Entry 8DX3 (X-ray diffraction, 2.06 A resolution); this record covers chains A and B.

[Chain A]
Name: Reverse transcriptase/ribonuclease H
Source organism: Human immunodeficiency virus 1
Notes: EC 2.7.7.49, 2.7.7.7, 3.1.26.13, 3.1.13.2
Reference sequence: P03366 (POL_HV1B1); residues 1-555 here correspond to UniProt positions 600-1154 (UniProt number = residue number + 599)
Chain sequence (557 residues; numbered -1 to 555; the number before each row is that of its first residue; numbers below 1 keep their minus sign (Met-1 is residue -1)):
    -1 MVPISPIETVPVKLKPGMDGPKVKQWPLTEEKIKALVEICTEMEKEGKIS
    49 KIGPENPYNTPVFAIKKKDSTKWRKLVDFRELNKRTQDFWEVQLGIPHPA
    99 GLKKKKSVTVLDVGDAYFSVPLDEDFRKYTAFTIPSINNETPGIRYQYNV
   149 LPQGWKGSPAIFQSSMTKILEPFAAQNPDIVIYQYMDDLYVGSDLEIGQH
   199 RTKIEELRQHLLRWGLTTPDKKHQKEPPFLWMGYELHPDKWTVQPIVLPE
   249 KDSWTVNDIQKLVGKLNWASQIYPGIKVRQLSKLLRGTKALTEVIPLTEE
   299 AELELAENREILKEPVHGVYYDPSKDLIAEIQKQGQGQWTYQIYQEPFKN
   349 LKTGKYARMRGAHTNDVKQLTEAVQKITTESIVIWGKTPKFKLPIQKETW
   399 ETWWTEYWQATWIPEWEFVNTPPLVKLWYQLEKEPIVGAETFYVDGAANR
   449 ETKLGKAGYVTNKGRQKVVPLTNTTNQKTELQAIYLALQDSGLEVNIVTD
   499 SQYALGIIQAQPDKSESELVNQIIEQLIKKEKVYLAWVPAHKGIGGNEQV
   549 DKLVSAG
Unresolved in the structure: 555
Construct notes: expression tag (-1 to 0); engineered mutation Ala172 (Lys771 in P03366), Ala173 (Lys772 in P03366), Ser280 (Cys879 in P03366)
Residues lining bound ligands:
  - 1-(3-bromophenyl)methanamine (4JH): Glu233, His235, Lys238, Trp239, Thr240, His315
  - Mg2+ (MG): Asp443, Gly444, Asp498, Asp549
  - Rilpivirine (T27; 4-{[4-({4-[(E)-2-cyanoethenyl]-2,6-dimethylphenyl}amino)pyrimidin-2-yl]amino}benzonitrile): Pro95, Leu100, Lys101, Lys102, Lys103, Val106, Val179, Tyr181, Tyr188, Gly190, Pro225, Phe227, Leu228, Trp229, Leu234, His235, Pro236, Tyr318
Swiss-Prot annotation at these positions:
  - region: Phe227 to His235 (RT 'primer grip')
  - motif: Trp398 to Trp414 (Tryptophan repeat motif)
  - binding site (Mg(2+)): Asp110, Asp185, Asp186, Asp443, Glu478, Asp498, Asp549
  - site: Trp401 (Essential for RT p66/p51 heterodimerization), Trp414 (Essential for RT p66/p51 heterodimerization), Phe440, Tyr441 (Cleavage)

[Chain B]
Name: p51 RT
Source organism: Human immunodeficiency virus type 1 group M subtype B (isolate BH10)
Reference sequence: P03366 (POL_HV1B1); residues 1-428 here correspond to UniProt positions 600-1027 (UniProt number = residue number + 599)
Chain sequence (428 residues; row label = number of the first residue in the row):
     1 PISPIETVPVKLKPGMDGPKVKQWPLTEEKIKALVEICTEMEKEGKISKI
    51 GPENPYNTPVFAIKKKDSTKWRKLVDFRELNKRTQDFWEVQLGIPHPAGL
   101 KKKKSVTVLDVGDAYFSVPLDEDFRKYTAFTIPSINNETPGIRYQYNVLP
   151 QGWKGSPAIFQSSMTKILEPFKKQNPDIVIYQYMDDLYVGSDLEIGQHRT
   201 KIEELRQHLLRWGLTTPDKKHQKEPPFLWMGYELHPDKWTVQPIVLPEKD
   251 SWTVNDIQKLVGKLNWASQIYPGIKVRQLSKLLRGTKALTEVIPLTEEAE
   301 LELAENREILKEPVHGVYYDPSKDLIAEIQKQGQGQWTYQIYQEPFKNLK
   351 TGKYARMRGAHTNDVKQLTEAVQKITTESIVIWGKTPKFKLPIQKETWET
   401 WWTEYWQATWIPEWEFVNTPPLVKLWYQ
Unresolved in the structure: 1-4, 215-223
Construct notes: engineered mutation Ser280 (Cys879 in P03366)
Swiss-Prot annotation at these positions:
  - region: Phe227 to His235 (RT 'primer grip')
  - motif: Trp398 to Trp414 (Tryptophan repeat motif)
  - binding site (Mg(2+)): Asp110, Asp185, Asp186
  - site (Essential for RT p66/p51 heterodimerization): Trp401, Trp414

[Chain A / chain B interface]
Contacting residue pairs (111; chain A residue first):
  Val8(A) - Glu53(B)
  Pro9(A) - Glu53(B)
  Gln85(A) - Glu53(B)  hydrogen bond (side chain-backbone)
  Asp86(A) - Lys20(B)  salt bridge
  Asp86(A) - Pro55(B)
  Phe87(A) - Pro52(B)
  Phe87(A) - Glu53(B)
  Phe87(A) - Pro55(B)
  Trp88(A) - Pro52(B)  hydrogen bond (backbone-backbone)
  Trp88(A) - Asn54(B)
  Trp88(A) - Pro55(B)
  Trp88(A) - Asn57(B)
  Trp88(A) - Thr131(B)
  Trp88(A) - Arg143(B)
  Val90(A) - Pro140(B)  hydrophobic
  Gly93(A) - Asn137(B)
  Pro95(A) - Asn136(B)
  Pro95(A) - Asn137(B)
  His96(A) - Asn136(B)  hydrogen bond (backbone-side chain)
  Gly99(A) - Asn136(B)
  Gly99(A) - Glu138(B)
  Leu100(A) - Asn136(B)
  Leu100(A) - Glu138(B)
  Lys101(A) - Glu138(B)  salt bridge
  Ser162(A) - Pro52(B)
  Thr165(A) - Pro140(B)
  Gln373(A) - Thr397(B)
  Gln373(A) - Thr400(B)
  Gln373(A) - Trp401(B)  hydrogen bond
  Thr376(A) - Thr400(B)
  Thr376(A) - Trp401(B)
  Thr377(A) - Thr400(B)  hydrogen bond
  Ile380(A) - Pro25(B)  hydrophobic
  Ile380(A) - Leu26(B)
  Ile380(A) - Thr27(B)
  Val381(A) - Pro25(B)  hydrophobic
  Val381(A) - Ile135(B)
  Val381(A) - Asn136(B)  hydrogen bond (backbone-backbone)
  Ile382(A) - Ile135(B)
  Ile382(A) - Asn136(B)
  Trp383(A) - Ile135(B)
  Gly384(A) - Thr27(B)
  Gly384(A) - Glu28(B)  hydrogen bond (backbone-backbone)
  Gly384(A) - Ile135(B)
  Trp402(A) - Lys331(B)  hydrogen bond (backbone-side chain)
  Trp402(A) - His361(B)
  Trp402(A) - Thr362(B)
  Trp402(A) - Asp364(B)
  Tyr405(A) - Lys331(B)  hydrogen bond (backbone-side chain)
  Trp406(A) - Lys331(B)
  Trp406(A) - Pro392(B)  hydrophobic
  Trp406(A) - Val417(B)
  Trp406(A) - Asn418(B)
  Trp406(A) - Thr419(B)
  Trp406(A) - Pro420(B)
  Trp406(A) - Pro421(B)
  Gln407(A) - Lys331(B)  hydrogen bond (backbone-side chain)
  Gln407(A) - Asp364(B)
  Gln407(A) - Pro392(B)
  Gln407(A) - Ile393(B)
  Gln407(A) - Gln394(B)  hydrogen bond
  Gln407(A) - Val417(B)  hydrogen bond (side chain-backbone)
  Ala408(A) - Lys331(B)
  Ala408(A) - Trp337(B)  hydrophobic
  Ala408(A) - Asp364(B)
  Ala408(A) - Pro392(B)  hydrogen bond (backbone-backbone)
  Ala408(A) - Ile393(B)
  Thr409(A) - Asp364(B)  hydrogen bond (backbone-side chain)
  Thr409(A) - Val365(B)
  Trp410(A) - Thr362(B)
  Trp410(A) - Asn363(B)
  Trp410(A) - Val365(B)  hydrophobic
  Trp410(A) - Trp401(B)
  Trp410(A) - Tyr405(B)
  Pro412(A) - Trp401(B)  hydrophobic
  Pro433(A) - Asn255(B)
  Pro433(A) - Leu289(B)  hydrophobic
  Pro433(A) - Thr290(B)
  Val435(A) - Thr290(B)
  Thr439(A) - Ala288(B)
  Thr439(A) - Leu289(B)  hydrogen bond (side chain-backbone)
  Tyr441(A) - Val254(B)
  Tyr441(A) - Gln258(B)
  Tyr441(A) - Thr286(B)
  Tyr441(A) - Lys287(B)  hydrogen bond (side chain-backbone)
  Val458(A) - Thr286(B)
  Thr459(A) - Thr286(B)
  Asn460(A) - Thr286(B)
  Asn460(A) - Lys287(B)
  Asn460(A) - Ala288(B)
  Asn494(A) - Leu289(B)
  Val496(A) - Gln258(B)
  Val496(A) - Leu289(B)  hydrophobic
  Gly504(A) - Pro420(B)
  Gln507(A) - Pro420(B)
  Tyr532(A) - Asn255(B)  hydrogen bond
  Tyr532(A) - Leu289(B)  hydrophobic
  Trp535(A) - Leu422(B)  hydrophobic
  Trp535(A) - Trp426(B)  hydrophobic
  Val536(A) - Gln258(B)
  Pro537(A) - Gly262(B)
  Pro537(A) - Asn265(B)
  Lys540(A) - Asn265(B)  hydrogen bond
  Lys540(A) - Ser280(B)  hydrogen bond (backbone-side chain)
  Gly541(A) - Ser280(B)
  Ile542(A) - Leu283(B)  hydrophobic
  Gly543(A) - Leu283(B)  hydrogen bond (backbone-backbone)
  Gly543(A) - Arg284(B)
  Gly543(A) - Gly285(B)
  Gly544(A) - Gly285(B)  hydrogen bond (backbone-backbone)
  Gly544(A) - Thr286(B)
Other interface residues (no listed pair), chain A (67 interface residues in all): Ile94, Ala158, Ile159, Glu169, Tyr181, Met357, Thr369, Thr386, Thr403, Glu432, Ile434, Gln500, Ala508, Ala534, Glu546, Gln547
Other interface residues (no listed pair), chain B (61 interface residues in all): Lys49, Tyr56, Gly141, Lys259, Val261, Val276, Lys281, Leu368, Glu396

[In short]
The interface between chain A and chain B involves 67 residues on one side and 61 on the other, with 21
hydrogen bonds and 2 salt bridges. Polar pairs include Asp86(A)-Lys20(B), Lys101(A)-Glu138(B) and
Gln85(A)-Glu53(B). Ligands of chain A: 1-(3-bromophenyl)methanamine, Rilpivirine and Mg2+.
Chain A is Reverse transcriptase/ribonuclease H (Human immunodeficiency virus 1) and chain B is p51 RT (Human
immunodeficiency virus type 1 group M subtype B (isolate BH10)); the structure, HIV-1 reverse
transcriptase/rilpivirine with bound fragment 3-bromobenzylamine in the thumb subdomain, was determined by
X-ray diffraction (same publication as 8DX2, 8DX8, 8DXB, 8DXE, 8DXG, 8DXH and 5 further entries).
